Entry 9J1K (electron microscopy, 2.88 A resolution); this record covers chains K and s of the 45 polymer chains in the assembly.

Chain K (and s):
Molecule: FtbK
From: Listeria monocytogenes
Notes: chain s of this document is another copy of the same molecule, construct and numbering; everything in this record applies to it too
UniProtKB: A0A240EUI0 (A0A240EUI0_LISMN); residue numbers follow UniProt; this construct covers 1-272
Amino-acid sequence (272 residues; numbered 1 to 272; the number before each row is that of its first residue):
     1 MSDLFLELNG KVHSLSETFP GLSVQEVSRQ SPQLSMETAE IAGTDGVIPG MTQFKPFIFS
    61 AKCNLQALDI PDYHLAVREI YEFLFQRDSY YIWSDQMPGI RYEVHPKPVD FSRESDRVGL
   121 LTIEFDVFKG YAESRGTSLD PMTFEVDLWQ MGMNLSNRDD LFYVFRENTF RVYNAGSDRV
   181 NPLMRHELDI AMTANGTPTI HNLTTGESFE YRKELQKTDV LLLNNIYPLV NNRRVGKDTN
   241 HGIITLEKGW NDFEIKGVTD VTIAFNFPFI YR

Interface between chain K and chain s:
Pairs across the interface (48; chain K residue first):
  Glu-26(K) with Arg-113(s)
  Arg-29(K) with Arg-78(s); Tyr-81(s)
  Gln-30(K) with Asp-110(s)
  Ser-31(K) with Tyr-81(s); Pro-108(s); Val-109(s), hydrogen bond (side chain-backbone)
  Pro-32(K) with Phe-85(s)
  Gln-33(K) with Pro-108(s)
  Leu-34(K) with Phe-85(s), hydrophobic; Gln-86(s); Pro-106(s)
  Met-36(K) with His-105(s); Asp-126(s)
  Glu-40(K) with Lys-55(s)
  Ile-41(K) with Arg-185(s)
  Gly-43(K) with Met-51(s); Met-184(s)
  Thr-44(K) with Gln-53(s); Met-184(s); Arg-185(s), hydrogen bond
  Asp-45(K) with Gln-53(s); Phe-54(s), hydrogen bond (side chain-backbone); Lys-129(s); Arg-185(s), hydrogen bond (backbone-side chain)
  Gly-46(K) with Phe-54(s), hydrogen bond (backbone-backbone); Pro-56(s); Phe-128(s)
  Val-47(K) with Pro-56(s), hydrophobic; Phe-128(s), hydrogen bond (backbone-backbone)
  Pro-49(K) with Phe-128(s), hydrophobic
  Thr-52(K) with Arg-87(s), hydrogen bond (backbone-side chain); His-105(s)
  Gln-53(K) with Arg-87(s)
  Phe-54(K) with Arg-87(s)
  Gln-96(K) with Ile-70(s); His-74(s)
  Met-97(K) with Arg-78(s)
  Ile-100(K) with Arg-78(s)
  Gly-152(K) with Leu-75(s)
  Asn-154(K) with Glu-82(s)
  Ser-177(K) with Glu-82(s)
  Asp-178(K) with Arg-87(s), salt bridge
  Tyr-271(K) with Arg-78(s); Glu-82(s)
  Arg-272(K) with Arg-78(s), hydrogen bond (backbone-side chain); Glu-82(s), hydrogen bond (backbone-side chain); Phe-85(s)
Also at the interface, not in a pair above, chain K (33 interface residues in all): Val-27, Ala-42, Ile-48, Tyr-102, Met-151
Also at the interface, not in a pair above, chain s (28 interface residues in all): Thr-52, Gly-130, Arg-272

Overview:
33 residues of chain K and 28 residues of chain s are in contact, with 9 hydrogen bonds and 1 salt bridge.
Polar contacts include Asp-178(K)/Arg-87(s), Ser-31(K)/Val-109(s) and Thr-44(K)/Arg-185(s).
Both chains are FtbK (Listeria monocytogenes). Entry 9J1K (Tip region of monocin) was determined by electron
microscopy, deposited together with 9J1J and 9J1L.
